6LE9 - chains G and I of the 10 polymer chains in the assembly; structure by X-ray diffraction, 2.60 A resolution.

[Chain G]
Name: Histone H2A type 1-B/E
Source organism: Homo sapiens
UniProt: P04908 (H2A1B_HUMAN); residues 14-118 here correspond to UniProt positions 15-119 (UniProt number = residue number + 1)
Chain sequence (105 residues; each row starts with the number of its first residue):
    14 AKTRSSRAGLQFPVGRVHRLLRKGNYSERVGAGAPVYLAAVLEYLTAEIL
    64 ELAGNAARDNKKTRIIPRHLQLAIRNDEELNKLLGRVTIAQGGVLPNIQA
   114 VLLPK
Curated features (UniProtKB/Swiss-Prot):
  - modified residue: Lys36 (N6-(2-hydroxyisobutyryl)lysine), Lys74 (N6-(2-hydroxyisobutyryl)lysine), Lys75 (N6-(2-hydroxyisobutyryl)lysine), Lys95 (N6-(2-hydroxyisobutyryl)lysine), Gln104 (N5-methylglutamine), Lys118 (N6-(2-hydroxyisobutyryl)lysine)
  - cross-link: Lys15 (Glycyl lysine isopeptide (Lys-Gly) (interchain with G-Cter in ubiquitin))

[Chain I]
Molecule: Human Telomeric DNA
Source organism: Homo sapiens
Sequence (145 nucleotides; each row starts with the number of its first residue; numbers below 1 keep their minus sign (DA-72 is residue -72)):
   -72 ATCACCCTAACCCTAACCCTAACCCTAACCCTAACCCTAACCCTAACCCT
   -22 AACCCTAACCCTAACCCTAACCCTAACCCTAACCCTAACCCTAACCCTAA
    28 CCCTAACCCTAACCCTAACCCTAACCCTAACCCTAACCCTAAGAT
Bound ions: Mn2+ near DA38 (its only coordinating residue here)

[Chain G / chain I interface]
Contacting residue pairs - 16 pairs, chain G then chain I:
  Arg29(G) - DT49(I)  salt bridge to the phosphate
  His31(G) - DA39(I)  salt bridge to the phosphate
  Arg35(G) - DA39(I)  phosphate contact
  Arg42(G) - DT37(I)  base contact
  Arg42(G) - DA38(I)  hydrogen bond to the base
  Arg42(G) - DA39(I)  phosphate contact
  Val43(G) - DA38(I)  sugar contact
  Val43(G) - DA39(I)  hydrogen bond to the phosphate
  Gly44(G) - DA38(I)  phosphate contact
  Ala45(G) - DA38(I)  hydrogen bond to the phosphate
  Lys75(G) - DC58(I)  phosphate contact
  Lys75(G) - DC59(I)  salt bridge to the phosphate
  Thr76(G) - DA57(I)  phosphate contact
  Thr76(G) - DC58(I)  hydrogen bond to the phosphate
  Arg77(G) - DA57(I)  hydrogen bond to the sugar
  Arg77(G) - DC58(I)  hydrogen bond to the phosphate
Interface residues without a listed pair, chain G (13 interface residues in all): Pro26, Glu41, Lys74
Interface residues without a listed pair, chain I (8 interface residues in all): DC48

[Summary]
13 residues of chain G face 8 of chain I across their interface, with 6 hydrogen bonds and 3 salt bridges.
Among the polar pairs are Arg42(G)-DA38(I), Arg77(G)-DA57(I) and Val43(G)-DA39(I).
Here chain G is Histone H2A type 1-B/E and chain I is Human Telomeric DNA, both from Homo sapiens. Entry 6LE9
(The Human Telomeric Nucleosome Displays Distinct Structural and Dynamic Properties) was determined by X-ray
diffraction together with 6KE9 and 6L9H from the same study.
